3J6F - chains B and D of the 18 polymer chains in the assembly; structure by electron microscopy, 4.90 A resolution (low resolution: residue-level contacts below are approximate; hydrogen-bond / salt-bridge calls are withheld).

# Chain B (and D)
Name: Tubulin beta chain
Source organism: Sus scrofa
Notes: chain D of this document is another copy of the same molecule, construct and numbering; everything in this record applies to it too
UniProt: P02554 (TBB_PIG); the author numbering skips numbers that UniProt does not, so the offset changes along the chain: 1-44 = UniProt 1-44; 47-360 = UniProt 45-358; 369-437 = UniProt 359-427
Sequence (427 residues; each row starts with the number of its first residue; note: 10 numbers in that range are skipped by the numbering (no residue carries them; nothing is unmodelled there)):
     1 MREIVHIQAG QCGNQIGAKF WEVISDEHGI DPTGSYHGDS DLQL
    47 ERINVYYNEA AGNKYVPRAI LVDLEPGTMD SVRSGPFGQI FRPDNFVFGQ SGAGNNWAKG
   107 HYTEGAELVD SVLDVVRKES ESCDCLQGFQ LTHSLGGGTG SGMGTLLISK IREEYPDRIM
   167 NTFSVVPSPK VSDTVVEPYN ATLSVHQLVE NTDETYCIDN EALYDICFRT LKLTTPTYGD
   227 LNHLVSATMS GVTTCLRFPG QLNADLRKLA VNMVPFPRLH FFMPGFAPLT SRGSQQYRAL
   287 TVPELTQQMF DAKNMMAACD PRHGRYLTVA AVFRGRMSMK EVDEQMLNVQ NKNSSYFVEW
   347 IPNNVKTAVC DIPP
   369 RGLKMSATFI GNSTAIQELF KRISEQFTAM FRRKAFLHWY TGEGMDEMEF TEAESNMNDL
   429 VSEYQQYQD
Disordered / not traced: 1
Disulfide bonds: C241-C356
Residues lining bound ligands:
  - GDP (guanosine-5'-diphosphate): G10, Q11, C12, Q15, I16, N101, S140, G143, G144, T145, G146, V171, V177, D179, E183, N206, Y224, N228
  - GTP (guanosine-5'-triphosphate): L248, N249, K254
UniProt features mapped onto this chain:
  - motif: M1 to I4 (MREI motif)
  - binding site (GTP): Q11, E71, S140, G144, T145, G146, N206, N228
  - binding site (Mg(2+)): E71
  - modified residue: S40 (Phosphoserine), K60 (N6-acetyllysine), S174 (Phosphoserine), T287 (Phosphothreonine), T292 (Phosphothreonine), R320 (Omega-N-methylarginine)
  - cross-link (Glycyl lysine isopeptide (Lys-Gly)): K60 (interchain with G-Cter in ubiquitin), K326 (interchain with G-Cter in ubiquitin)
Reported in the primary citation:
  - self-association interface (contacts with another copy of this molecule): Y283

# Interface between chain B and chain D
Pairs across the interface - 11 pairs, chain B then chain D:
  A56(B) - Y283(D)
  A56(B) - R284(D)
  A57(B) - R284(D)
  A57(B) - A285(D)
  K60(B) - Q282(D)
  Q85(B) - Y283(D)
  I86(B) - Y283(D)
  F87(B) - Y283(D)
  R88(B) - Y283(D)
  D90(B) - R284(D)
  E127(B) - K338(D)
Interface residues without a listed pair, chain B (13 interface residues in all): E55, V62, P89, K124
Interface residues without a listed pair, chain D (8 interface residues in all): L286, Q293, D297

# Overview
The interface between chain B and chain D involves 13 residues on one side and 8 on the other. Bound to chain
B: GTP and GDP. UniProt lists 8 GTP-binding residues and Mg2+-binding residue E71(B) on chain B. From the
paper: a self-association interface involving Y283(B).
Chain B and chain D are both Tubulin beta chain (Sus scrofa); the structure, Minimized average structure of
GDP-bound dynamic microtubules, was determined by electron microscopy together with 3J6E and 3J6G from the
same study.
